6N9V - chains H and P of the 9 polymer chains in the assembly; structure by electron microscopy, 4.00 A resolution.

[Chain H]
Name: DNA-directed DNA polymerase
Organism: Enterobacteria phage T7
Notes: EC 2.7.7.7, 3.1.11.-
UniProt: P00581 (DPOL_BPT7); residues 1-704 here = UniProt positions 1-704
Chain sequence (704 residues; row label = number of the first residue in the row):
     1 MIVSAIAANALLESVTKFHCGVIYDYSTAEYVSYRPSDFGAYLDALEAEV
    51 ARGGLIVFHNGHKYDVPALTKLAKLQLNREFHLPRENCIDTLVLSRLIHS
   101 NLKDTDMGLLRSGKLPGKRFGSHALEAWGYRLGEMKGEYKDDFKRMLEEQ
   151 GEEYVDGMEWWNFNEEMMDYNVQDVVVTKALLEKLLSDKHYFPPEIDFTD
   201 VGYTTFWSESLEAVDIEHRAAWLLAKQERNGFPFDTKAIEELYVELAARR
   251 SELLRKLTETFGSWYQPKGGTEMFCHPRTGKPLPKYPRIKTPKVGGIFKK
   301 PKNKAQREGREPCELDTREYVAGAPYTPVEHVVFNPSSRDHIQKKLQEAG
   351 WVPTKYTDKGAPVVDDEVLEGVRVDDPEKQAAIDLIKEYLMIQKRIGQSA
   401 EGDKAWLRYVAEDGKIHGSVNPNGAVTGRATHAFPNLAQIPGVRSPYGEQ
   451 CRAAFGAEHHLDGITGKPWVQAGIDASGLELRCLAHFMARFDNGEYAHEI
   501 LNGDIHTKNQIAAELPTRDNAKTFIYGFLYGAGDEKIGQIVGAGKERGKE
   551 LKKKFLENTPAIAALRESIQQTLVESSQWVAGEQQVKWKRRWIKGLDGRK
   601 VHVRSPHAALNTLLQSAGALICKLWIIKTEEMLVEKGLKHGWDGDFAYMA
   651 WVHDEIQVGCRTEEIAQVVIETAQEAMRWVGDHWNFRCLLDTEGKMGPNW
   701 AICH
Unresolved in the structure: 112-113, 269-325
Differences from the reference sequence: engineered mutation Ala5 (Asp in P00581), Ala7 (Glu in P00581)
Curated features (UniProtKB/Swiss-Prot):
  - binding site (Mg(2+)): Asp174, Asp475, Ala476, Asp654
  - binding site (substrate): His506, Arg518, Lys522, Tyr526
  - mutagenesis: His123 (H123S: 83% loss of exonuclease activity)
Metal / ion sites: Mg2+: Asp475, Ala476, Asp654 (together with dTTP)
Ligand contacts: dTTP (TTP): Asp475, Ala476, Ser477, Gly478, Leu479, Glu480, His506, Arg518, Lys522, Tyr526, Tyr530, Asp654

[Chain P]
Molecule: Primer
Sequence (6 nucleotides; numbered 1 to 6; the number before each row is that of its first residue):
     1 ACCAGC
Modified / non-standard residues: DOC (2',3'-dideoxycytidine-5'-monophosphate) at position 6

[Chain H / chain P interface]
Pairs across the interface (18; chain H residue first):
  Arg339(H) with C2(P), sugar contact
  Val363(H) with C2(P), phosphate contact
  Asp365(H) with C2(P), phosphate contact; C3(P), phosphate contact
  Asp366(H) with C3(P), phosphate contact
  Lys394(H) with C2(P), hydrogen bond to the sugar; C3(P), hydrogen bond to the sugar
  Arg395(H) with A4(P), sugar contact
  Arg429(H) with DOC_6(P), hydrogen bond to the base
  Ala438(H) with G5(P), hydrogen bond to the sugar
  Gln439(H) with A4(P), hydrogen bond to the sugar; G5(P), sugar contact
  Ile440(H) with A4(P), sugar contact; G5(P), sugar contact
  Gly442(H) with G5(P), phosphate contact
  Arg444(H) with G5(P), salt bridge to the phosphate
  His653(H) with G5(P), base contact; DOC_6(P), sugar contact
Other interface residues (no listed pair), chain H (16 interface residues in all): Val364, Pro441, Asp654

[Summary]
The interface between chain H and chain P involves 16 residues on one side and 5 on the other; the contacts
include 5 hydrogen bonds and 1 salt bridge. Polar pairs include Arg429(H)-DOC_6(P), Lys394(H)-C2(P) and
Lys394(H)-C3(P). Chain H binds dTTP.
Chain H is DNA-directed DNA polymerase (Enterobacteria phage T7) and chain P is Primer; the structure,
Structure of bacteriophage T7 lagging-strand DNA polymerase (D5A/E7A) and gp4 (helicase/primase) bound to DNA
including RNA/DNA ..., was determined by electron microscopy together with 6N7I, 6N7N, 6N7S, 6N7T, 6N7V, 6N7W
and 3 further entries from the same study.
